PDB entry 8B5R | electron microscopy, 6.10 A resolution (low resolution: residue-level contacts below are approximate; hydrogen-bond / salt-bridge calls are withheld) | chains C and Y of the 11 polymer chains in the assembly

# Chain C
Protein: Transitional endoplasmic reticulum ATPase
Source organism: Homo sapiens
Notes: EC 3.6.4.6
Reference sequence: P55072 (TERA_HUMAN); numbering as in UniProt (aligned over 2-806)
Sequence (812 residues; numbered -5 to 806; the number before each row is that of its first residue; numbers below 1 keep their minus sign (Met-5 is residue -5)):
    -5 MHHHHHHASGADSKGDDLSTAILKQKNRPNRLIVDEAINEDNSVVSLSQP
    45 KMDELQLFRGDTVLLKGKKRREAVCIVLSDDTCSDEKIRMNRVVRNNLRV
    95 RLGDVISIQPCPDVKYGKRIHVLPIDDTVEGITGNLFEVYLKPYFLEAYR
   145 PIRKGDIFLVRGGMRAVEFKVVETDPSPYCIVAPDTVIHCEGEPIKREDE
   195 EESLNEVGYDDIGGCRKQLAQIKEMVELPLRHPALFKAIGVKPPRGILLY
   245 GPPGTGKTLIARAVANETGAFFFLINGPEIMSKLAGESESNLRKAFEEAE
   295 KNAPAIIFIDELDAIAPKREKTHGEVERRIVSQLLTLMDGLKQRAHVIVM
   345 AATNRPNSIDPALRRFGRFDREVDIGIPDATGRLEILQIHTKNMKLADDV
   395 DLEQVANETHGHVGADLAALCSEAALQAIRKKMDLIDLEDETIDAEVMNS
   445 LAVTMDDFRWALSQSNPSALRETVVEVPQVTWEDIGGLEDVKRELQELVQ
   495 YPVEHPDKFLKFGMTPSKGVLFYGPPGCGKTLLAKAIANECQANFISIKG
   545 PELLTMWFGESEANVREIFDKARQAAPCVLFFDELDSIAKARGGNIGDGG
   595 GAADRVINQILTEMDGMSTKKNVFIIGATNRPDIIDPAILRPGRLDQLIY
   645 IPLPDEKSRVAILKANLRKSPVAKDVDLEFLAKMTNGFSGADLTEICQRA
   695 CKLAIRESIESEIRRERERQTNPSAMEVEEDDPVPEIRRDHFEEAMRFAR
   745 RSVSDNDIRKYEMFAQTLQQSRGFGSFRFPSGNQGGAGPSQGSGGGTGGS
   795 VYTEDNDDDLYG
Unresolved in the structure: -5 to 20, 774-806
Sequence notes: initiating methionine (-5); expression tag (-4 to 1)
Swiss-Prot annotation at these positions:
  - region: Thr797 to Gly806 (Interaction with UBXN6)
  - motif: Asp802 to Gly806 (PIM motif)
  - binding site (ATP): Pro247 to Leu253, Asn348, His384, Gly521 to Leu526
  - modified residue: Ala2 (N-acetylalanine), Ser3 (Phosphoserine), Ser7 (Phosphoserine), Ser13 (Phosphoserine), Ser37 (Phosphoserine), Lys315 (N6,N6,N6-trimethyllysine), Thr436 (Phosphothreonine), Ser462 (Phosphoserine), Lys502 (N6-acetyllysine), Lys505 (N6-acetyllysine), Lys668 (N6-acetyllysine), Ser702 (Phosphoserine), Lys754 (N6-acetyllysine), Ser770 (Phosphoserine), Ser775 (Phosphoserine), Ser787 (Phosphoserine), Tyr805 (Phosphotyrosine)
  - cross-link (Glycyl lysine isopeptide (Lys-Gly)): Lys8 (interchain with G-Cter in SUMO2), Lys18 (interchain with G-Cter in SUMO2)
  - natural variant: Arg95 (R95G: In IBMPFD1), Gly97 (G97E: In CMT2Y), Ile126 (I126F: In IBMPFD1; uncertain significance), Arg155 (R155C: In IBMPFD1; R155H: In FTDALS6 and IBMPFD1; R155L: In IBMPFD1; R155P: In IBMPFD1; R155S: In IBMPFD1), Arg159 (R159G: In FTDALS6; R159H: In IBMPFD1), Ala160 (A160T: In IBMPFD1; uncertain significance), Glu185 (E185K: In CMT2Y), Arg191 (R191Q: In FTDALS6 and IBMPFD1), Leu198 (L198W: In IBMPFD1), Ala232 (A232E: In IBMPFD1), Ile254 (I254F: In IBMPFD1; uncertain significance), Ile369 (I369T: In IBMPFD1; uncertain significance), 2 further natural variant entries in UniProt
  - mutagenesis: Phe52 to Asp55 (Abolishes interaction with NPLOC4; when associated with A-110), Arg53 (R53A: Minor effect on affinity for ATP and ADP), Arg86 (R86A: Strongly increased affinity for ATP. Strongly reduced affinity for ADP), Tyr110 (Y110A: Abolishes interaction with NPLOC4; when associated with 52-A--A-55), Arg113 to His115 (Severely reduced binding to DERL1), Phe131 (F131R: Severely reduced binding to DERL1), Leu140 (L140D: Severely reduced binding to DERL1), Asp179 (D179R: No effect on binding to DERL1), His183 (H183W: Severely reduced binding to DERL1), Lys251 (K251Q: Impairs ERAD degradation of HMGCR and does not inhibit interaction with RHBDD1; when associated with Q-524), Glu305 (E305Q: Defect in ubiquitin-dependent protein degradation by the proteasome; when associated with Q-578), Lys312 (K312A: Does not affect methylation by VCPKMT), 8 further mutagenesis entries in UniProt
From the paper describing this entry:
  - mutagenesis - G54K, Y143A: unchanged binding to p37

# Chain Y
Protein: UBX domain-containing protein 2B
Source organism: Homo sapiens
Reference sequence: Q14CS0 (UBX2B_HUMAN); residues 246-331 here = UniProt positions 246-331
Sequence (86 residues; numbered 246 to 331; the number before each row is that of its first residue):
   246 AVVLIDDSVPTTKIQIRLADGSRLIQRFNSTHRILDVRNFIVQSRPEFAA
   296 LDFILVTSFPNKELTDESLTLLEADILNTVLLQQLK

# Interface between chain C and chain Y
Residue-residue contacts - 4 pairs, chain C then chain Y:
  Phe52(C) with Asn323(Y); Thr324(Y)
  Gly54(C) with Val325(Y)
  Asp55(C) with Val325(Y)
Other interface residues (no listed pair), chain C (4 interface residues in all): Glu141
Other interface residues (no listed pair), chain Y (4 interface residues in all): Ser303

# Overview
The chain C/chain Y interface involves 4 residues from each chain. From UniProt: 15 ATP-binding residues and
24 mutagenesis sites on chain C. The paper reports that G54K and Y143A of chain C leave binding to p37
unchanged.
Here chain C is Transitional endoplasmic reticulum ATPase and chain Y is UBX domain-containing protein 2B,
both from Homo sapiens. Entry 8B5R (p97-p37-SPI substrate complex) was determined by electron microscopy.
